7BQX - chains W and e of the 19 polymer chains in the assembly; structure by electron microscopy, 4.20 A resolution (low resolution: residue-level contacts below are approximate; hydrogen-bond / salt-bridge calls are withheld).

Chain W:
Name: Major capsid protein
From: Epstein-Barr virus (strain B95-8)
UniProt: P03226 (MCP_EBVB9); residues 1-1381 here = UniProt positions 1-1381
Sequence (1381 residues; each row starts with the number of its first residue):
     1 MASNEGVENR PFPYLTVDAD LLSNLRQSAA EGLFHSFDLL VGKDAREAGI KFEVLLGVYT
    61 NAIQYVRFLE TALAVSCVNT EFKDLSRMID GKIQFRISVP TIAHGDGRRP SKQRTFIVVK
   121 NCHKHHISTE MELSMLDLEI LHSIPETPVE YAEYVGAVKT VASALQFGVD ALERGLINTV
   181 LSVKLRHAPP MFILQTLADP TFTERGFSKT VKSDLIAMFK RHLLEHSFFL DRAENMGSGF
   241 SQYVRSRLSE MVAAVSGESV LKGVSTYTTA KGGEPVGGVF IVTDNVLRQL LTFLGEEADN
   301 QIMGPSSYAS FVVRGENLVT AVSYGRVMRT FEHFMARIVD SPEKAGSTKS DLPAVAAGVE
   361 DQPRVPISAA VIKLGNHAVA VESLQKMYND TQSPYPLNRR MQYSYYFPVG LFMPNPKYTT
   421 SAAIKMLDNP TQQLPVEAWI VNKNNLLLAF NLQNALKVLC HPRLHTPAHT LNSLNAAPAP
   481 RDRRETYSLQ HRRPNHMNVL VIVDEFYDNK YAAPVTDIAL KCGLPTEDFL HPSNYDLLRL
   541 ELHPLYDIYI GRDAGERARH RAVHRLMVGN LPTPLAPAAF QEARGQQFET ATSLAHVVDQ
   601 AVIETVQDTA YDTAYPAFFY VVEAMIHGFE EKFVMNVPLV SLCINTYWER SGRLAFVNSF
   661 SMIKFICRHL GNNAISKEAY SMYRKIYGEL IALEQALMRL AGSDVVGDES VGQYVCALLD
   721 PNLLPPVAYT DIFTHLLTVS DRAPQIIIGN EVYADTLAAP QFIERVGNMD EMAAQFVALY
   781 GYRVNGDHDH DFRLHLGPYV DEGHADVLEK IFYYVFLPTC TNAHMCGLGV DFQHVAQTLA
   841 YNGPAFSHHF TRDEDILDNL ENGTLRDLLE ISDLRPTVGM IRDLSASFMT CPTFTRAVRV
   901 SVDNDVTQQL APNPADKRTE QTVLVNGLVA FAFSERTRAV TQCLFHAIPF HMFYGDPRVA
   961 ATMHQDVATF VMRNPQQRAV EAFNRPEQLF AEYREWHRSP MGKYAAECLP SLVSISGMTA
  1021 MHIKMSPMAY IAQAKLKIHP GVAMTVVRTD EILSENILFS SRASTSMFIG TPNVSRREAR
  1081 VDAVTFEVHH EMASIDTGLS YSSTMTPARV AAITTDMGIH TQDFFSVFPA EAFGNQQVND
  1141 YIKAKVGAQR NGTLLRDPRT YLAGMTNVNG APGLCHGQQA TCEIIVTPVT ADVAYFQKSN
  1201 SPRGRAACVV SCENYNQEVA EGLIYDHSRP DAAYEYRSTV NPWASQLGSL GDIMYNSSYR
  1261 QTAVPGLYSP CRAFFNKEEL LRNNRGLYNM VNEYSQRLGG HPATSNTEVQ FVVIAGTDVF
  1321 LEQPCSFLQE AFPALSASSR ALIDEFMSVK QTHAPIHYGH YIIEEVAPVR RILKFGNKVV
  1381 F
Not modelled in the structure: 1-4, 105-112, 338-344, 785-787, 1150-1178
Construct notes: conflict Ile89 (Thr in P03226)

Chain e:
Name: Triplex capsid protein 1
From: Epstein-Barr virus (strain B95-8)
UniProt: P03187 (TRX1_EBVB9); residue numbers follow UniProt; this construct covers 1-364
Sequence (364 residues; each row starts with the number of its first residue):
     1 MKVQGSVDRR RLQRRIAGLL PPPARRLNIS RGSEFTRDVR GLVEEHAQAS SLSAAAVWRA
    61 GLLAPGEVAV AGGGSGGGSF SWSGWRPPVF GDFLIHASSF NNAEATGTPL FQFKQSDPFS
   121 GVDAVFTPLS LFILMNHGRG VAARVEAGGG LTRMANLLYD SPATLADLVP DFGRLVADRR
   181 FHNFITPVGP LVENIKSTYL NKITTVVHGP VVSKAIPRST VKVTVPQEAF VDLDAWLSGG
   241 AGGGGGVCFV GGLGLQPCPA DARLYVALTY EEAGPRFTFF QSSRGHCQIM NILRIYYSPS
   301 IMHRYAVVQP LHIEELTFGA VACLGTFSAT DGWRRSAFNY RGSSLPVVEI DSFYSNVSDW
   361 EVIL
Not modelled in the structure: 1-8, 72-81, 140-149, 239-255

How chain W and chain e interact:
Residue-residue contacts - 40 pairs, chain W then chain e:
  Met135(W) with Glu45(e)
  Leu136(W) with Arg218(e); Thr220(e)
  Leu138(W) with Val43(e); Glu45(e)
  Glu139(W) with Glu45(e); Ala47(e); Arg218(e)
  Leu141(W) with Glu44(e)
  His142(W) with Glu44(e); His46(e); Arg59(e); Val70(e)
  Ile144(W) with Arg59(e)
  Tyr154(W) with Arg40(e)
  Leu165(W) with Gly32(e)
  Val169(W) with Gly32(e)
  Thr1071(W) with Asn28(e)
  Pro1072(W) with Ile29(e)
  Asn1073(W) with Arg26(e); Leu27(e); Asn28(e)
  Val1074(W) with Arg26(e); Leu27(e); Ile29(e)
  Ser1075(W) with Arg25(e)
  Arg1076(W) with Arg25(e); Leu42(e); Ser83(e)
  Arg1080(W) with Ala260(e); Ser328(e)
  Val1081(W) with Trp85(e); Pro210(e); Ser352(e); Phe353(e); Tyr354(e)
  Asp1082(W) with Val211(e); Val212(e); Ser352(e)
  Phe1086(W) with Val43(e)
Other interface residues (no listed pair), chain W (24 interface residues in all): Val158, Val161, Gln166, Ala1079
Other interface residues (no listed pair), chain e (37 interface residues in all): Ser30, Arg31, Phe35, Val39, Gln48, Gly84, Ser219, Val221, Asp261, Phe327

Overview:
The interface between chain W and chain e involves 24 residues on one side and 37 on the other.
Chain W is Major capsid protein and chain e is Triplex capsid protein 1, both from Epstein-Barr virus (strain
B95-8); the structure, Epstein-Barr virus, C5 portal vertex, was determined by electron microscopy, deposited
together with 7BQT, 7BR7, 7BR8 and 7BSI.
